4YB7 - chains D and E of the 6 polymer chains in the assembly; structure by X-ray diffraction, 2.20 A resolution.

== Chain D (and E) ==
Name: ATP phosphoribosyltransferase
From: Campylobacter jejuni (strain RM1221)
Notes: EC 2.4.2.17; chain E of this document is another copy of the same molecule, construct and numbering; everything in this record applies to it too
UniProtKB: Q5HSJ4 (HIS1_CAMJR); numbering as in UniProt (aligned over 1-299)
Amino-acid sequence (300 residues; row label = number of the first residue in the row; numbering starts at 0):
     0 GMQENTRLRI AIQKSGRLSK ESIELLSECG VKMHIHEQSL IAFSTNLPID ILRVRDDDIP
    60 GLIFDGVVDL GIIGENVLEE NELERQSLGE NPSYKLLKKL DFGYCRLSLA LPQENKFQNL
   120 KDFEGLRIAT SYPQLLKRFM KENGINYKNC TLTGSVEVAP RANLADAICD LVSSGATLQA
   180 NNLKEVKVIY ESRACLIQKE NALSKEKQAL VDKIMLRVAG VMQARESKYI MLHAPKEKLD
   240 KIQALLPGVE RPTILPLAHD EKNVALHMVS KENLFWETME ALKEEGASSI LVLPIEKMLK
Disordered / not traced: 0-3, 258-259 (chain E: 0-4)
Sequence notes: expression tag (0)
Bound ions: Mg2+: D55, D56 (together with ATP)
Residues lining bound ligands: ATP (adenosine-5'-triphosphate): Q12, S14, G15, R16, L17, R54, D55, D56, G73, N75, V76, G102, Y103, C104, Y131, L170, S172, S191

== How chain D and chain E interact ==
Pairs across the interface - 35 pairs, chain D then chain E:
  E27(D) - W275(E)  hydrogen bond (backbone-side chain)
  C28(D) - W275(E)
  H35(D) - A175(E)
  K212(D) - E279(E)
  R216(D) - W275(E)
  R216(D) - E279(E)  salt bridge
  V220(D) - W275(E)  hydrophobic
  Y228(D) - M230(E)  hydrophobic
  E249(D) - H232(E)  salt bridge
  E249(D) - S288(E)  hydrogen bond
  R250(D) - H258(E)  hydrogen bond
  V268(D) - L290(E)  hydrophobic
  P293(D) - L292(E)
  P293(D) - P293(E)
  I294(D) - V291(E)
  I294(D) - L292(E)  hydrophobic
  E295(D) - K227(E)  salt bridge
  E295(D) - N272(E)
  E295(D) - V291(E)  hydrogen bond (backbone-backbone)
  E295(D) - P293(E)
  K296(D) - L273(E)  hydrogen bond (side chain-backbone)
  K296(D) - W275(E)
  K296(D) - I289(E)
  K296(D) - L290(E)
  K296(D) - V291(E)  hydrogen bond (backbone-backbone)
  M297(D) - W275(E)
  M297(D) - M278(E)
  M297(D) - I289(E)
  L298(D) - W275(E)  hydrophobic
  L298(D) - M278(E)
  L298(D) - S288(E)
  L298(D) - I289(E)  hydrogen bond (backbone-backbone)
  K299(D) - K282(E)
  K299(D) - S287(E)
  K299(D) - S288(E)  hydrogen bond (backbone-backbone)
Also at the interface, not in a pair above, chain D (21 interface residues in all): G29, H33, G219, L292
Also at the interface, not in a pair above, chain E (21 interface residues in all): S173, F274, E276

== Summary ==
Chain D and chain E each contribute 21 residues to their interface, with 8 hydrogen bonds and 3 salt bridges.
Polar pairs include R216(D)-E279(E), E249(D)-H232(E) and E295(D)-K227(E). Bound to chain D: ATP. The Mg2+ site
is built by D55(D) and D56(D).
Both chains are ATP phosphoribosyltransferase (Campylobacter jejuni (strain RM1221)). Entry 4YB7 (Adenosine
triphosphate phosphoribosyltransferase from Campylobacter jejuni in complex with ATP) was determined by X-ray
diffraction, deposited together with 4YB5 and 4YB6.
